Entry 7U0G (electron microscopy, 2.60 A resolution); this record covers chains G and J of the 15 polymer chains in the assembly.

Chain G:
Molecule: Histone H2A type 2-C
From: Homo sapiens
UniProt: Q16777 (H2A2C_HUMAN); residues 1-129 here = UniProt positions 1-129
Amino-acid sequence (129 residues; each row starts with the number of its first residue):
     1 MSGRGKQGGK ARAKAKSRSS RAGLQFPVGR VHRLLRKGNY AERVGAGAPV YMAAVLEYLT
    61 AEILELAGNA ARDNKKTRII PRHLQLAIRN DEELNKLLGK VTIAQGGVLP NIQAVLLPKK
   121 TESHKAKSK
Disordered / not traced: 1-11, 121-129
UniProt features mapped onto this chain:
  - modified residue: Ser2 (N-acetylserine), Arg4 (Citrulline), Lys6 (N6-(2-hydroxyisobutyryl)lysine), Lys10 (N6-(2-hydroxyisobutyryl)lysine), Lys14 (N6-(beta-hydroxybutyryl)lysine), Lys37 (N6-(2-hydroxyisobutyryl)lysine), Lys75 (N6-(2-hydroxyisobutyryl)lysine), Lys76 (N6-(2-hydroxyisobutyryl)lysine), Lys96 (N6-(2-hydroxyisobutyryl)lysine), Lys100 (N6-glutaryllysine), Gln105 (N5-methylglutamine), Lys119 (N6-(2-hydroxyisobutyryl)lysine), Lys120 (N6-crotonyllysine), Thr121 (Phosphothreonine), Ser123 (Phosphoserine), Lys125 (N6-crotonyllysine)
  - cross-link (Glycyl lysine isopeptide (Lys-Gly)): Lys14 (interchain with G-Cter in ubiquitin), Lys16 (interchain with G-Cter in ubiquitin), Lys120 (interchain with G-Cter in ubiquitin)
  - mutagenesis: Ser2 (S2A: Blocks the inhibition of transcription by RPS6KA5/MSK1)

Chain J:
Molecule: 162-nt DNA strand
Sequence (162 nucleotides; row label = number of the first residue in the row):
     1 TGTCTTTATT CACAAGCTTG CACAATCCCT GCTGGACAAT TCTGAGTGAT GGCAGCTCCC
    61 ACCTTTCCTT CTTCCTTCAC TTAGACTACA TTTATTCAGC ATCTGTATTG TTGGAGTAAG
   121 TTCCATGTTA ATACTCACCA CTGAGGATAT GTTAATACCA CT
Disordered / not traced: 1-3, 137-162

How chain G and chain J interact:
Residue-residue contacts (15):
  Arg12(G) - DA36(J)  base contact
  Arg12(G) - DC37(J)  sugar contact
  Ala15(G) - DA36(J)  phosphate contact
  Ala15(G) - DC37(J)  sugar contact
  Lys16(G) - DA36(J)  phosphate contact
  Lys16(G) - DC37(J)  phosphate contact
  Ser17(G) - DA36(J)  sugar contact
  Arg18(G) - DA36(J)  salt bridge to the phosphate
  Arg21(G) - DC37(J)  salt bridge to the phosphate
  Gly29(G) - DA36(J)  phosphate contact
  Arg30(G) - DG35(J)  phosphate contact
  Arg33(G) - DG35(J)  salt bridge to the phosphate
  Glu42(G) - DG44(J)  phosphate contact
  Arg43(G) - DG44(J)  sugar contact
  Arg78(G) - DA25(J)  sugar contact
Other interface residues (no listed pair), chain G (13 interface residues in all): Ala13
Other interface residues (no listed pair), chain J (7 interface residues in all): DG34, DA38

Overview:
The interface between chain G and chain J involves 13 residues on one side and 7 on the other; the contacts
include 3 salt bridges. Polar contacts include Arg18(G)-DA36(J), Arg21(G)-DC37(J) and Arg33(G)-DG35(J). From
UniProt: one mutagenesis site on chain G.
Here chain G is Histone H2A type 2-C (Homo sapiens) and chain J is a 162-nt DNA strand. Entry 7U0G (structure
of LIN28b nucleosome bound 3 OCT4) was determined by electron microscopy together with 7U0I, 7U0J, 8DK5, 8SPS
and 8SPU from the same study.
